6AF0 - chains A and P of the 3 polymer chains in the assembly; structure by X-ray diffraction, 2.88 A resolution.

== Chain A ==
Protein: Ctr9 protein
From: Myceliophthora thermophila (strain ATCC 42464 / BCRC 31852 / DSM 1799)
Reference sequence: G2QC65 (G2QC65_MYCTT); numbering as in UniProt (aligned over 30-967)
Amino-acid sequence (939 residues; each row starts with the number of its first residue):
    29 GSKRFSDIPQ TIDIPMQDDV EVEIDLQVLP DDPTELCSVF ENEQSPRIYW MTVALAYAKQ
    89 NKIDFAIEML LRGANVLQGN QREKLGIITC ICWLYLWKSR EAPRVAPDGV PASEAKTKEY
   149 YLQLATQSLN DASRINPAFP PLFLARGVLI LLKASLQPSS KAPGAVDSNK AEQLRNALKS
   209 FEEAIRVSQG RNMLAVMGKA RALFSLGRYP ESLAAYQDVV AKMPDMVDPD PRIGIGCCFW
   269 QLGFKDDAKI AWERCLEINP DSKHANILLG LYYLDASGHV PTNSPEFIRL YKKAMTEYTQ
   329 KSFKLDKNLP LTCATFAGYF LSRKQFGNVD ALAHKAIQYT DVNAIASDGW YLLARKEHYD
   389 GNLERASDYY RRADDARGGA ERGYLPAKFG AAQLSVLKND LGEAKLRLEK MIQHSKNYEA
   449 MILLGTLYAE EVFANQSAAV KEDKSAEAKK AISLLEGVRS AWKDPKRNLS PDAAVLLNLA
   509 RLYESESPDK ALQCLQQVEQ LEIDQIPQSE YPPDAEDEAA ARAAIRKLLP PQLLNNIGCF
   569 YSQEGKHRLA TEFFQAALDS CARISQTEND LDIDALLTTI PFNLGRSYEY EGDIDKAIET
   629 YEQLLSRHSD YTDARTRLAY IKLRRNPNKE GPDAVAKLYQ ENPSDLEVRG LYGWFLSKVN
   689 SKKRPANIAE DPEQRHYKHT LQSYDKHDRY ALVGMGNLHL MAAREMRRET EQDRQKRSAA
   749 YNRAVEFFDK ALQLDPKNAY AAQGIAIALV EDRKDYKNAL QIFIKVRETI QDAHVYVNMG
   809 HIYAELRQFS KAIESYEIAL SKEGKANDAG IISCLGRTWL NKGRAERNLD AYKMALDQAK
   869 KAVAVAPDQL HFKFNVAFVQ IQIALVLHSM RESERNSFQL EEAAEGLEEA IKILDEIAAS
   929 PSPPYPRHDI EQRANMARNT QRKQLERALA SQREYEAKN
Unresolved in the structure: 29, 191-194, 534-551, 692-699, 965-967
Construct notes: expression tag (29)

== Chain P ==
Protein: Paf1 protein
From: Myceliophthora thermophila (strain ATCC 42464 / BCRC 31852 / DSM 1799)
Reference sequence: G2QDK9 (G2QDK9_MYCTT); residues 1-120 here = UniProt positions 1-120
Amino-acid sequence (121 residues; row label = number of the first residue in the row; numbering starts at 0):
     0 SMSSSQSRSG GERMIHQDYI ARIRYSNALP PPPIPPKLLD IPNTGLASGQ YTAPGFASRL
    60 AREQPLNIEA DAELGMPLDL VGMPGVFDGD ESSIQAPAQP PPVHPHDRPL LRPLSTLGKP
   120 K
Unresolved in the structure: 0-12, 120
Construct notes: expression tag (0)

== Interface between chain A and chain P ==
Residue-residue contacts - 227 pairs, chain A then chain P:
  Ser30(A) with Ser92(P)
  Lys31(A) with Pro83(P)
  Arg32(A) with Asp78(P), salt bridge; Val80(P), hydrogen bond (side chain-backbone); Gly81(P); Met82(P)
  Phe33(A) with Gly81(P), hydrogen bond (backbone-backbone)
  Ser34(A) with Pro83(P)
  Asp35(A) with Pro83(P)
  Met79(A) with Phe86(P), hydrophobic
  Glu111(A) with Asp87(P)
  Gly114(A) with Phe86(P)
  Thr117(A) with Phe86(P)
  Cys118(A) with Phe86(P), hydrophobic
  Trp121(A) with Leu77(P); Asp78(P); Leu79(P); Val80(P), hydrophobic
  Trp125(A) with Asp78(P)
  Arg128(A) with Glu72(P), salt bridge; Leu77(P), hydrogen bond (side chain-backbone); Asp78(P)
  Phe167(A) with Phe86(P)
  Pro168(A) with Glu90(P)
  Pro169(A) with Val85(P)
  Leu172(A) with Leu79(P), hydrophobic
  Val176(A) with Glu72(P)
  Leu180(A) with Ala71(P), hydrophobic; Glu72(P)
  Ser183(A) with Ala71(P)
  Arg219(A) with Ile93(P); Gln94(P); Ala95(P), hydrogen bond (backbone-backbone)
  Asn220(A) with Glu90(P), hydrogen bond; Ile93(P)
  Met221(A) with Ile93(P), hydrogen bond (backbone-backbone); Ala95(P), hydrophobic
  Leu222(A) with Leu77(P); Ile93(P), hydrophobic
  Met225(A) with Met75(P), hydrophobic; Leu77(P), hydrophobic
  Gly226(A) with Leu77(P)
  Arg229(A) with Glu68(P), salt bridge; Asp70(P); Ala71(P), hydrogen bond (side chain-backbone); Glu72(P); Leu73(P)
  Pro238(A) with Leu113(P), hydrophobic
  Tyr244(A) with Met75(P)
  Gln245(A) with Leu109(P), hydrogen bond (side chain-backbone); Leu110(P); Arg111(P), hydrogen bond (side chain-backbone)
  Val248(A) with Asp106(P); Leu110(P), hydrophobic
  Lys250(A) with Ala95(P); Pro96(P); Pro100(P)
  Met251(A) with Ser92(P); Gln94(P); Ala95(P)
  Pro252(A) with Pro100(P)
  Pro257(A) with Met75(P), hydrophobic; Pro76(P)
  Asp258(A) with Met75(P)
  Pro259(A) with Met75(P), hydrophobic
  Arg260(A) with Asp106(P), salt bridge; Leu109(P)
  Ile261(A) with Leu73(P); Gly74(P); Met75(P), hydrophobic
  Gly262(A) with Met75(P), hydrogen bond (backbone-side chain)
  Cys265(A) with Ile67(P)
  Phe267(A) with Leu109(P); Leu116(P), hydrophobic
  Trp268(A) with Ile67(P)
  Leu270(A) with Leu113(P), hydrophobic; Pro119(P)
  Gly271(A) with Pro119(P)
  Phe272(A) with Leu116(P), hydrophobic; Gly117(P); Pro119(P)
  Asp275(A) with Arg111(P), salt bridge; Leu116(P)
  Ile278(A) with Leu109(P), hydrophobic
  Ala279(A) with Leu109(P), hydrophobic
  Arg282(A) with His103(P); His105(P); Asp106(P), salt bridge
  Glu285(A) with His105(P), salt bridge
  His292(A) with Ala69(P); Asp70(P), salt bridge; Gly74(P)
  Leu296(A) with Ile67(P)
  Leu299(A) with Leu65(P); Asn66(P)
  Leu302(A) with Leu65(P), hydrophobic
  Thr310(A) with Arg58(P)
  Leu339(A) with Asn66(P); Ala69(P), hydrophobic
  Asp369(A) with Ala71(P)
  Val370(A) with Glu68(P); Ala69(P); Asp70(P)
  Ala372(A) with Asn66(P)
  Ile373(A) with Asn66(P); Glu68(P); Ala69(P)
  Tyr379(A) with Ala60(P)
  Arg383(A) with Pro53(P), hydrogen bond (side chain-backbone); Ala56(P); Ser57(P)
  His386(A) with Thr51(P), hydrogen bond (side chain-backbone); Pro53(P)
  Tyr387(A) with Pro53(P); Gly54(P)
  Tyr412(A) with Ala60(P); Gln63(P)
  Leu413(A) with Leu59(P), hydrophobic
  Pro414(A) with Leu59(P), hydrophobic; Gln63(P)
  Phe417(A) with Ala56(P), hydrophobic
  Gln421(A) with Tyr50(P); Thr51(P); Ala52(P)
  Val424(A) with Thr51(P)
  Glu447(A) with Leu59(P)
  Ile450(A) with Tyr50(P), hydrophobic
  Leu451(A) with Leu45(P), hydrophobic
  Thr454(A) with Leu45(P)
  Glu458(A) with Gly44(P); Leu45(P), hydrogen bond (side chain-backbone)
  Asn496(A) with Arg58(P)
  Asp500(A) with Tyr50(P), hydrogen bond
  Ala502(A) with Asn42(P), hydrogen bond (backbone-side chain); Thr43(P); Tyr50(P)
  Val503(A) with Tyr50(P)
  Leu505(A) with Ile40(P), hydrophobic; Asn42(P)
  Asn506(A) with Asn42(P), hydrogen bond
  Gln560(A) with Asp39(P); Ile40(P)
  Asn563(A) with Lys36(P), hydrogen bond (side chain-backbone)
  Asn564(A) with Leu37(P); Leu38(P), hydrogen bond (side chain-backbone); Ile40(P)
  Cys567(A) with Pro35(P), hydrophobic; Lys36(P), hydrogen bond (side chain-backbone)
  Ser570(A) with Pro35(P)
  Thr607(A) with Leu38(P)
  Phe610(A) with Ile33(P), hydrophobic; Pro34(P); Lys36(P)
  Asn611(A) with Pro35(P); Lys36(P), hydrogen bond (side chain-backbone)
  Arg614(A) with Pro32(P), hydrogen bond (side chain-backbone); Ile33(P), hydrogen bond (side chain-backbone); Pro35(P)
  Tyr618(A) with Pro35(P)
  Tyr639(A) with Lys36(P)
  Asp641(A) with Lys36(P), salt bridge
  Thr644(A) with Ile33(P)
  Arg645(A) with Pro31(P), hydrogen bond (side chain-backbone); Pro32(P), hydrogen bond (side chain-backbone); Ile33(P)
  Tyr648(A) with Pro30(P), hydrophobic
  Glu675(A) with Pro31(P); Ile33(P)
  Leu679(A) with Pro31(P)
  Trp682(A) with Leu28(P), hydrogen bond (side chain-backbone); Pro29(P); Pro30(P)
  Tyr718(A) with Leu28(P); Pro29(P), hydrogen bond (side chain-backbone); Pro30(P); Pro31(P)
  Val721(A) with Asn26(P); Leu28(P), hydrophobic
  Gly722(A) with Leu28(P)
  Asn725(A) with Asn26(P), hydrogen bond (side chain-backbone); Leu28(P)
  Arg732(A) with Ile22(P), hydrogen bond (side chain-backbone); Arg23(P); Tyr24(P)
  Glu733(A) with Arg21(P), salt bridge; Arg23(P), salt bridge
  Tyr768(A) with Asn26(P), hydrogen bond (backbone-side chain); Ala27(P); Leu28(P), hydrophobic; Pro29(P)
  Gln771(A) with Asn26(P), hydrogen bond
  Ile775(A) with Tyr24(P), hydrophobic
  Val778(A) with Tyr24(P)
  Glu779(A) with Tyr24(P)
  His802(A) with Ser25(P), hydrogen bond (side chain-backbone); Ala27(P), hydrogen bond (side chain-backbone)
  Asn806(A) with Tyr24(P); Ser25(P), hydrogen bond (side chain-backbone)
  His809(A) with Ile22(P); Arg23(P), hydrogen bond (side chain-backbone); Tyr24(P)
  Ile810(A) with Tyr24(P)
  Ser841(A) with Tyr18(P); Ala20(P)
  Cys842(A) with Ala20(P); Arg21(P)
  Gly844(A) with Tyr18(P)
  Arg845(A) with Tyr18(P)
  Leu848(A) with Tyr18(P), hydrophobic
  Arg852(A) with Asp17(P), salt bridge
  Ala867(A) with Tyr18(P)
  His879(A) with Ile19(P)
  Phe882(A) with Gln16(P); Asp17(P)
  Asn883(A) with Tyr18(P); Ile19(P), hydrogen bond (side chain-backbone)
  Phe886(A) with Gln16(P); Asp17(P); Tyr18(P)
  Val887(A) with Tyr18(P), hydrophobic
  Pro932(A) with Ile19(P), hydrophobic
  Tyr933(A) with Gln16(P); Asp17(P), hydrogen bond (side chain-backbone); Ile19(P), hydrophobic
  Asp937(A) with Met13(P), hydrogen bond (side chain-backbone); Gln16(P)
  Arg941(A) with Gln16(P), hydrogen bond
Interface residues without a listed pair, chain A (164 interface residues in all): Leu83, Ala86, Leu122, Leu179, Ser216, Phe232, Leu241, Ala249, Asp256, Ile263, Gln269, Asp303, Asp376, Asn445, Leu455, Arg509, Glu512, Leu523, Leu561, Phe568, Phe582, Leu604, Ile608, Gly678, Phe756, Gly772, Asp800, Ile840, Ala863, Gln866, Ile938, Gln940
Interface residues without a listed pair, chain P (87 interface residues in all): Ile14, Pro41, Gln49, Phe55, Pro99, Pro108, Lys118
The authors on this interface:
  - residue pairs: Arg260(A)-Asp106(P) (salt bridge), Asp275(A)-Arg111(P) (salt bridge), Arg282(A)-Asp106(P) (salt bridge), Glu733(A)-Arg23(P) (salt bridge), Arg852(A)-Asp17(P) (salt bridge), Asn883(A)-Ile19(P) (hydrogen bond), Tyr933(A)-Asp17(P) (hydrogen bond)
  - interface residues, chain A: Arg32(A), Phe33(A), Arg128(A), Arg219(A), Asn220(A), Met221(A), Arg229(A), His292(A), Arg383(A), His386(A), Gln421(A), Glu458(A)
  - interface residues, chain P: Glu90(P), Ile93(P), Ala95(P)

== Summary ==
164 residues of chain A face 87 of chain P across their interface; the contacts include 38 hydrogen bonds and
12 salt bridges. Polar contacts include Arg32(A)-Asp78(P), Arg128(A)-Glu72(P) and Arg229(A)-Glu68(P). The
authors report salt bridges between Arg260(A) and Asp106(P), Asp275(A) and Arg111(P) and Arg282(A) and
Asp106(P) among others; hydrogen bonds between Asn883(A) and Ile19(P) and Tyr933(A) and Asp17(P). The paper
reports interface residues Arg32(A), Phe33(A) and Glu90(P) among others.
Here chain A is Ctr9 protein and chain P is Paf1 protein, both from Myceliophthora thermophila (strain ATCC
42464 / BCRC 31852 / DSM 1799). Entry 6AF0 (Structure of Ctr9, Paf1 and Cdc73 ternary complex from
Myceliophthora thermophila) was determined by X-ray diffraction.
